Entry 8V1W (X-ray diffraction, 2.20 A resolution); this record covers chains A and B of the 4 polymer chains in the assembly.

# Chain A
Name: DNA ligase 1
Organism: Homo sapiens
Notes: EC 6.5.1.1
Reference sequence: P18858 (DNLI1_HUMAN); numbering as in UniProt (aligned over 262-904)
Amino-acid sequence (647 residues; each row starts with the number of its first residue):
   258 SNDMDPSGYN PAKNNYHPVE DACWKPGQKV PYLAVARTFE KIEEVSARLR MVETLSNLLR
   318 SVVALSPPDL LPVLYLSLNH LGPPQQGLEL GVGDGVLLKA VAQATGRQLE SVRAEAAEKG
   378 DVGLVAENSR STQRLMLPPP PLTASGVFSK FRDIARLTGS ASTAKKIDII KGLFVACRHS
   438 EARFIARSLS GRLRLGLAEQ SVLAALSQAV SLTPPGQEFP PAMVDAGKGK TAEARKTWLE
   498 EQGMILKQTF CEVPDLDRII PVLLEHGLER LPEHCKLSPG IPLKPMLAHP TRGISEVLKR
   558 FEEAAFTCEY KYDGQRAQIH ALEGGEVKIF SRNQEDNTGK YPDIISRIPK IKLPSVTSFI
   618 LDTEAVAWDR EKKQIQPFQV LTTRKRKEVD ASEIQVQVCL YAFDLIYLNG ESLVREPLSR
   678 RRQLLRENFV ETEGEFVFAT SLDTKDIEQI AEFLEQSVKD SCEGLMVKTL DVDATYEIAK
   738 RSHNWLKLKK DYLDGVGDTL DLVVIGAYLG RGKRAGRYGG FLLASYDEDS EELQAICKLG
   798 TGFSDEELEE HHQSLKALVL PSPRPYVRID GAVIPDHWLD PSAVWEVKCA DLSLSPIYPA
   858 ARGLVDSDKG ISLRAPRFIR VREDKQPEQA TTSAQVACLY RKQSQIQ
Not modelled in the structure: 258-259, 387-394, 903-904
Differences from the reference sequence: expression tag (258-261); engineered mutation Ala872 (Phe in P18858)
Small-molecule neighbours: adenosine monophosphate (AMP): Ala545, Glu566, Tyr567, Lys568, Tyr569, Arg573, Arg589, Glu621, Phe660, Ala696, Met723, Lys725, Trp742, Lys744, Lys746

# Chain B
Molecule: 11-nt DNA strand
Sequence (11 nucleotides; numbered 3 to 13; the number before each row is that of its first residue):
     3 GCTGATGCGT C

# Chain A / chain B interface
Pairs across the interface (22; chain A residue first):
  Glu346(A) - DC10(B)  sugar contact
  Glu346(A) - DG11(B)  phosphate contact
  Leu347(A) - DC10(B)  hydrogen bond to the phosphate
  Gly348(A) - DG9(B)  phosphate contact
  Gly348(A) - DC10(B)  hydrogen bond to the phosphate
  Val349(A) - DG9(B)  phosphate contact
  Val349(A) - DC10(B)  phosphate contact
  Gly350(A) - DG9(B)  phosphate contact
  Asp351(A) - DG9(B)  phosphate contact
  Gly352(A) - DG9(B)  phosphate contact
  Gly571(A) - DC13(B)  sugar contact
  Gln572(A) - DT12(B)  phosphate contact
  Gln572(A) - DC13(B)  phosphate contact
  Arg573(A) - DC13(B)  hydrogen bond to the phosphate
  Ser588(A) - DT12(B)  hydrogen bond to the phosphate
  Arg589(A) - DC13(B)  phosphate contact
  Asn590(A) - DT12(B)  hydrogen bond to the phosphate
  Glu592(A) - DG11(B)  sugar contact
  Glu592(A) - DT12(B)  phosphate contact
  Phe635(A) - DT12(B)  base contact
  Phe635(A) - DC13(B)  sugar contact
  Arg871(A) - DC13(B)  sugar contact
Interface residues without a listed pair, chain A (17 interface residues in all): Glu720

# Overview
17 residues of chain A face 5 of chain B across their interface, with 5 hydrogen bonds. Polar pairs include
Leu347(A)-DC10(B), Gly348(A)-DC10(B) and Arg573(A)-DC13(B). Bound to chain A: adenosine monophosphate.
Chain A is DNA ligase 1 (Homo sapiens) and chain B is an 11-nt DNA strand; the structure, Human DNA Ligase I
F872A bound to adenylated nicked DNA, was determined by X-ray diffraction, deposited together with 8V1U and
8V1V.
